Entry 7DN2 (electron microscopy, 2.70 A resolution); this record covers chains d and h of the 18 polymer chains in the assembly.

== Chain d (and h) ==
Protein: Major structural protein ORF14
From: Helicobacter pylori bacteriophage KHP30
Notes: chain h of this document is another copy of the same molecule, construct and numbering; everything in this record applies to it too
Reference sequence: I7H0H9 (ORF14_BPKHP); residues 1-381 here = UniProt positions 1-381
Sequence (381 residues; each row starts with the number of its first residue):
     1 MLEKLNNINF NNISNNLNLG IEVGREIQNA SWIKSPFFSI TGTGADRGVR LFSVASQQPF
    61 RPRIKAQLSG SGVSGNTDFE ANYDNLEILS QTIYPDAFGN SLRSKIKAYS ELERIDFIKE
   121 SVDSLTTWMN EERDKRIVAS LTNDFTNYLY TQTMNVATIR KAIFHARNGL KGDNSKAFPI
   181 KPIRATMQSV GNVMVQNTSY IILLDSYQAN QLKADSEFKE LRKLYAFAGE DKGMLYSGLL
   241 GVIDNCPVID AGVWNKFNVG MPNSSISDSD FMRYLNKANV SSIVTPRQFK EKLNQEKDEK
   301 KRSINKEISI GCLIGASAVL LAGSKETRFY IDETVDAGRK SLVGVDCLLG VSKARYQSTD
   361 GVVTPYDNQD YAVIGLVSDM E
Not modelled in the structure: 1-3, 297-303 (chain h: 1-10, 297-304, 381)

== Chain d / chain h interface ==
Residue-residue contacts (14; chain d residue first):
  Arg103(d) - Asp78(h)  salt bridge
  Lys105(d) - Asn76(h)
  Ile106(d) - Gly75(h)
  Ile106(d) - Asn76(h)  hydrogen bond (backbone-side chain)
  Tyr109(d) - Gly75(h)
  Tyr109(d) - Asn76(h)
  Asp336(d) - Thr77(h)
  Asp336(d) - Asp78(h)
  Asp336(d) - Phe79(h)  hydrogen bond (side chain-backbone)
  Arg339(d) - Thr77(h)  hydrogen bond (side chain-backbone)
  Arg339(d) - Asp78(h)
  Arg339(d) - Phe79(h)
  Lys340(d) - Asn76(h)  hydrogen bond (side chain-backbone)
  Lys340(d) - Asp78(h)  salt bridge
Interface residues without a listed pair, chain d (8 interface residues in all): Ala337
Interface residues without a listed pair, chain h (7 interface residues in all): Val73, Glu80

== In short ==
Chain d and chain h form an interface of 8 and 7 residues respectively, with 4 hydrogen bonds and 2 salt
bridges. Polar contacts include Arg103(d)-Asp78(h), Lys340(d)-Asp78(h) and Ile106(d)-Asn76(h).
Both chains are Major structural protein ORF14 (Helicobacter pylori bacteriophage KHP30). Entry 7DN2 (Acidic
stable capsid structure of Helicobacter pylori bacteriophage KHP30) was determined by electron microscopy
(same publication as 7DOU and 7F2P).
